PDB entry 2XOK | X-ray diffraction, 3.01 A resolution | chains C and F of the 19 polymer chains in the assembly

[Chain C]
Molecule: ATP synthase subunit alpha, mitochondrial
Organism: Saccharomyces cerevisiae
UniProt: P07251 (ATPA_YEAST); residues -34 to 510 here correspond to UniProt positions 1-545 (UniProt number = residue number + 35)
Sequence (545 residues; numbered -34 to 510; the number before each row is that of its first residue; numbers below 1 keep their minus sign (Met-34 is residue -34)):
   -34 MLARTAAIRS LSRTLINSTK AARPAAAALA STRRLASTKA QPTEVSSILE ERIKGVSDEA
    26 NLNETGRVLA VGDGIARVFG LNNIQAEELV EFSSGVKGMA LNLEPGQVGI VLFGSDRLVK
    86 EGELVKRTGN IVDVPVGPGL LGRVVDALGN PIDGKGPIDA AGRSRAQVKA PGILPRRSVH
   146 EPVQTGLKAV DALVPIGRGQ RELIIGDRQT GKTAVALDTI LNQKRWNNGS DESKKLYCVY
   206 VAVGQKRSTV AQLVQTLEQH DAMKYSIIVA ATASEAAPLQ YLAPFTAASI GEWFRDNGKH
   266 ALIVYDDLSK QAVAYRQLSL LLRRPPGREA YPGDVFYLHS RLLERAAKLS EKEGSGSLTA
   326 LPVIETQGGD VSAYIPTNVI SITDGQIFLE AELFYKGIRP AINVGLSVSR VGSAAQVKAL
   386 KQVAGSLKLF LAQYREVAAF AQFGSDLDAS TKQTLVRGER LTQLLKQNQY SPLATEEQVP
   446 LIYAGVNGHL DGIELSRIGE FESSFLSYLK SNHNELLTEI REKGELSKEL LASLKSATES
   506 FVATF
Unresolved in the structure: -34 to 25
UniProt features mapped onto this chain:
  - binding site (ATP): Gly171 to Thr178
  - site: Ser372 (Required for activity)
  - modified residue (Phosphoserine): Ser22, Ser143
Bound ions: Mg2+: Thr178 (together with AMP-PNP)
Ligand contacts:
  - AMP-PNP, molecule 1: Asp172, Arg173, Gln174, Thr175, Gly176, Lys177, Thr178, Ala179, Asp271, Glu330, Phe359, Arg364, Pro365, Gln432, Asn433, Gln434
  - AMP-PNP, molecule 2: Ser346, Ser374, Arg375

[Chain F]
Molecule: ATP synthase subunit beta, mitochondrial
Organism: Saccharomyces cerevisiae
Notes: EC 3.6.1.34
UniProt: P00830 (ATPB_YEAST); residues -32 to 474 here correspond to UniProt positions 1-507 (UniProt number = residue number + 33)
Sequence (511 residues; each row starts with the number of its first residue; numbers below 1 keep their minus sign (Met-32 is residue -32)):
   -32 MVLPRLYTAT SRAAFKAAKQ SAPLLSTSWK RCMASAAQST PITGKVTAVI GAIVDVHFEQ
    28 SELPAILNAL EIKTPQGKLV LEVAQHLGEN TVRTIAMDGT EGLVRGEKVL DTGGPISVPV
    88 GRETLGRIIN VIGEPIDERG PIKSKLRKPI HADPPSFAEQ STSAEILETG IKVVDLLAPY
   148 ARGGKIGLFG GAGVGKTVFI QELINNIAKA HGGFSVFTGV GERTREGNDL YREMKETGVI
   208 NLEGESKVAL VFGQMNEPPG ARARVALTGL TIAEYFRDEE GQDVLLFIDN IFRFTQAGSE
   268 VSALLGRIPS AVGYQPTLAT DMGLLQERIT TTKKGSVTSV QAVYVPADDL TDPAPATTFA
   328 HLDATTVLSR GISELGIYPA VDPLDSKSRL LDAAVVGQEH YDVASKVQET LQTYKSLQDI
   388 IAILGMDELS EQDKLTVERA RKIQRFLSQP FAVAEVFTGI PGKLVRLKDT VASFKAVLEG
   448 KYDNIPEHAF YMVGGIEDVV AKAEKLAAEA N
Unresolved in the structure: -32 to 6, 477-478
UniProt features mapped onto this chain:
  - binding site (ATP): Gly157 to Thr164
  - modified residue: Thr79 (Phosphothreonine), Thr204 (Phosphothreonine), Ser340 (Phosphoserine)
Bound ions: Mg2+: Thr164, Glu189 (together with AMP-PNP)
Ligand contacts:
  - AMP-PNP, molecule 1: Gly158, Ala159, Gly160, Val161, Gly162, Lys163, Thr164, Val165, Glu189, Arg190, Glu193, Asp256, Tyr311, Tyr345, Pro346, Phe418, Ala421, Phe424
  - AMP-PNP, molecule 2: Ser355, Arg356, Tyr368

[How chain C and chain F interact]
Pairs across the interface - 88 pairs, chain C then chain F:
  Leu34(C) - Gly55(F)
  Ala35(C) - His53(F)
  Ala35(C) - Leu54(F)
  Ala35(C) - Gly55(F)
  Val36(C) - Ile33(F)
  Val36(C) - Gln52(F)
  Val36(C) - His53(F)  hydrogen bond (backbone-backbone)
  Gly37(C) - Gln52(F)
  Asp38(C) - Gln52(F)
  Asp38(C) - Arg274(F)  salt bridge
  Asp81(C) - Ile33(F)
  Arg82(C) - Ala32(F)
  Arg82(C) - Ile33(F)
  Arg82(C) - Asp120(F)  salt bridge
  Lys85(C) - Leu30(F)
  Lys85(C) - His53(F)
  Glu86(C) - Leu30(F)
  Glu86(C) - His53(F)  hydrogen bond (backbone-side chain)
  Glu86(C) - Gly55(F)
  Glu86(C) - Glu56(F)  hydrogen bond (side chain-backbone)
  Glu86(C) - Asn57(F)  hydrogen bond (side chain-backbone)
  Val109(C) - Phe124(F)  hydrophobic
  Ile117(C) - Phe124(F)
  Ile117(C) - Ala125(F)
  Asp118(C) - Ala125(F)
  Arg173(C) - Leu317(F)
  Arg173(C) - Phe326(F)
  Arg173(C) - Asp352(F)  salt bridge
  Gln174(C) - Lys354(F)
  Lys211(C) - Glu294(F)
  Lys211(C) - Ala327(F)
  Lys211(C) - His328(F)  hydrogen bond (side chain-backbone)
  Lys211(C) - Leu329(F)  hydrogen bond (side chain-backbone)
  Lys211(C) - Asp330(F)  salt bridge
  Arg212(C) - Pro121(F)
  Arg212(C) - Pro122(F)  hydrogen bond (side chain-backbone)
  Arg212(C) - Ser123(F)
  Arg212(C) - Phe124(F)
  Arg212(C) - Gln127(F)
  Arg212(C) - Glu294(F)  hydrogen bond (backbone-side chain)
  Ser213(C) - Gln127(F)  hydrogen bond (backbone-side chain)
  Ser213(C) - Thr129(F)
  Val215(C) - Phe124(F)  hydrophobic
  Ala216(C) - Phe124(F)
  Gln217(C) - Thr129(F)
  Gln217(C) - Arg356(F)  hydrogen bond
  Gln220(C) - Thr129(F)
  Thr237(C) - Glu294(F)
  Ala238(C) - Gly290(F)
  Ala238(C) - Glu294(F)
  Ala238(C) - His328(F)
  Ser239(C) - Pro121(F)
  Ser239(C) - Gly290(F)
  Ser239(C) - Leu291(F)
  Ser239(C) - Glu294(F)
  Glu240(C) - Thr287(F)
  Gln245(C) - Thr287(F)
  Lys275(C) - Ala327(F)
  Arg281(C) - Ser277(F)
  Arg281(C) - Ala278(F)
  Gln282(C) - Pro283(F)
  Gln282(C) - Thr284(F)
  Gln282(C) - Thr287(F)  hydrogen bond
  Leu285(C) - Ile275(F)
  Leu285(C) - Pro276(F)
  Leu285(C) - Ser277(F)
  Leu285(C) - Pro283(F)  hydrophobic
  Leu286(C) - Arg274(F)
  Leu286(C) - Thr284(F)
  Arg288(C) - Gly273(F)  hydrogen bond (side chain-backbone)
  Arg288(C) - Ile275(F)
  Ala295(C) - Ser277(F)
  Ala295(C) - Ala278(F)
  Gln332(C) - Thr318(F)
  Gln332(C) - Ala323(F)
  Glu357(C) - Gln379(F)
  Glu357(C) - Ser383(F)  hydrogen bond
  Tyr360(C) - Leu351(F)  hydrogen bond (side chain-backbone)
  Tyr360(C) - Lys354(F)  hydrogen bond
  Tyr360(C) - Gln375(F)
  Tyr360(C) - Glu376(F)  hydrogen bond (backbone-backbone)
  Tyr360(C) - Gln379(F)
  Lys361(C) - Glu376(F)
  Lys361(C) - Gln379(F)
  Lys361(C) - Ser383(F)
  Arg364(C) - Tyr368(F)  hydrogen bond
  Arg364(C) - Ser372(F)
  Arg364(C) - Gln375(F)
Other interface residues (no listed pair), chain C (48 interface residues in all): Arg42, Val84, Gln210, Val219, Ala242, Val278, Arg289, Pro291, Glu294, Ala356
Other interface residues (no listed pair), chain F (54 interface residues in all): Leu34, Thr58, His118, Ala119, Lys152, Ala286, Ser353

[In short]
48 residues of chain C and 54 residues of chain F are in contact; the contacts include 17 hydrogen bonds and 4
salt bridges. Among the polar pairs are Asp38(C)-Arg274(F), Arg82(C)-Asp120(F) and Arg173(C)-Asp352(F). One
AMP-PNP molecule is bound between chain C and chain F.
Chain C is ATP synthase subunit alpha, mitochondrial and chain F is ATP synthase subunit beta, mitochondrial,
both from Saccharomyces cerevisiae; the structure, Refined structure of yeast F1c10 ATPase complex to 3 A
resolution, was determined by X-ray diffraction (same publication as 1QO1).
